Entry 8J7W (electron microscopy, 2.92 A resolution); this record covers chains A and B of the 6 polymer chains in the assembly.

Chain A (and B):
Name: Zinc transporter 7
From: Homo sapiens
Notes: chain B of this document is another copy of the same molecule, construct and numbering; everything in this record applies to it too
UniProtKB: Q8NEW0 (ZNT7_HUMAN); residue numbers follow UniProt; this construct covers 1-376
Sequence (390 residues; each row starts with the number of its first residue; numbers below 1 keep their minus sign (Met-13 is residue -13)):
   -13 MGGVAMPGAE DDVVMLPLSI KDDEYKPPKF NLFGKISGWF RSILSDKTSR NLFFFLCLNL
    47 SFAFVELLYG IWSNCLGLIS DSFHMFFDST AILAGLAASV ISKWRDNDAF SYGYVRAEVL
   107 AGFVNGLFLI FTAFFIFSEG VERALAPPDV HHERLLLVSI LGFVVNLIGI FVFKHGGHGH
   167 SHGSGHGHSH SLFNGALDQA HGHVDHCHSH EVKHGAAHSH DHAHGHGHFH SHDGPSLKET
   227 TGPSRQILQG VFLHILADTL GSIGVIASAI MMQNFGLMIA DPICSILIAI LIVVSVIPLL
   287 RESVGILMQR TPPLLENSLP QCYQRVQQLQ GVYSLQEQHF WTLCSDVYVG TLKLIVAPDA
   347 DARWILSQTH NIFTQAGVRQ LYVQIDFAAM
Unresolved in the structure: -13 to 21, 133-140, 164-228 (chain B: -13 to 21, 161-238)
Differences from the reference sequence: initiating methionine (-13); expression tag (-12 to 0)
Ion coordination: Zn2+: Asp74, His240, Asp244
Reported in the primary citation:
  - Zn2+ coordination: His240
  - conformationally variable residues (order/disorder transition, side-chain flip): His70, His240

Chain A / chain B interface:
Contacting residue pairs (94; chain A residue first):
  Cys61(A) - Leu131(B)  hydrophobic
  Ile65(A) - Leu131(B)  hydrophobic
  Phe69(A) - Ser124(B)
  Phe69(A) - Val127(B)  hydrophobic
  Phe69(A) - Glu128(B)
  Phe73(A) - Phe120(B)
  Phe73(A) - Phe121(B)  hydrophobic
  Asp94(A) - Thr297(B)  hydrogen bond (backbone-side chain)
  Ala95(A) - Arg296(B)
  Ala95(A) - Thr297(B)  hydrogen bond (backbone-backbone)
  Ala95(A) - Glu302(B)
  Phe96(A) - Met294(B)  hydrophobic
  Phe96(A) - Arg296(B)
  Ser97(A) - Gln324(B)
  Ser97(A) - His325(B)  hydrogen bond (backbone-side chain)
  Tyr98(A) - Gln295(B)
  Tyr98(A) - His325(B)
  Tyr98(A) - Trp327(B)
  Tyr100(A) - Met294(B)  hydrophobic
  Arg102(A) - Arg102(B)
  Arg102(A) - Leu293(B)  hydrogen bond (side chain-backbone)
  Arg102(A) - Met294(B)
  Arg102(A) - Gln295(B)  hydrogen bond
  Ala103(A) - Met294(B)
  Leu106(A) - Phe109(B)  hydrophobic
  Leu106(A) - Met294(B)  hydrophobic
  Phe109(A) - Leu106(B)  hydrophobic
  Phe109(A) - Phe109(B)  hydrophobic
  Phe109(A) - Val110(B)  hydrophobic
  Val110(A) - Leu113(B)  hydrophobic
  Val110(A) - Phe117(B)
  Leu113(A) - Val110(B)  hydrophobic
  Leu113(A) - Leu113(B)  hydrophobic
  Leu113(A) - Phe117(B)
  Phe114(A) - Phe117(B)
  Phe117(A) - Phe117(B)  hydrophobic
  Phe117(A) - Thr118(B)
  Phe117(A) - Phe121(B)  hydrophobic
  Leu293(A) - Arg102(B)  hydrogen bond (backbone-side chain)
  Leu293(A) - Leu293(B)
  Met294(A) - Phe96(B)  hydrophobic
  Met294(A) - Tyr100(B)  hydrophobic
  Met294(A) - Arg102(B)
  Met294(A) - Ala103(B)
  Met294(A) - Leu106(B)  hydrophobic
  Gln295(A) - Tyr98(B)
  Gln295(A) - Arg102(B)  hydrogen bond
  Gln295(A) - Gln295(B)
  Gln295(A) - Trp327(B)
  Arg296(A) - Ala95(B)
  Arg296(A) - Phe96(B)
  Thr297(A) - Asp94(B)  hydrogen bond (side chain-backbone)
  Thr297(A) - Ala95(B)  hydrogen bond (backbone-backbone)
  Thr297(A) - Ser97(B)  hydrogen bond
  Glu302(A) - Ala95(B)
  Glu323(A) - Tyr368(B)  hydrogen bond (backbone-side chain)
  Gln324(A) - Ser97(B)
  His325(A) - Ser97(B)
  His325(A) - Tyr98(B)
  His325(A) - Gln366(B)
  His325(A) - Tyr368(B)  hydrogen bond
  Trp327(A) - Tyr98(B)
  Trp327(A) - Gln295(B)
  Trp327(A) - Trp327(B)
  Thr337(A) - Thr337(B)
  Thr337(A) - Tyr368(B)
  Leu338(A) - Tyr368(B)
  Lys339(A) - Leu367(B)  hydrogen bond (side chain-backbone)
  Lys339(A) - Tyr368(B)
  Pro344(A) - Arg349(B)  hydrogen bond (backbone-side chain)
  Arg349(A) - Pro344(B)  hydrogen bond (side chain-backbone)
  Arg349(A) - Phe373(B)
  Leu352(A) - Gln370(B)
  Leu352(A) - Ile371(B)
  Leu352(A) - Asp372(B)
  His356(A) - Gln370(B)
  Gln366(A) - His325(B)
  Leu367(A) - Lys339(B)  hydrogen bond (backbone-side chain)
  Leu367(A) - Gln370(B)
  Tyr368(A) - Glu323(B)  hydrogen bond (side chain-backbone)
  Tyr368(A) - His325(B)  hydrogen bond
  Tyr368(A) - Thr337(B)
  Tyr368(A) - Leu338(B)
  Tyr368(A) - Lys339(B)
  Tyr368(A) - Gln370(B)
  Val369(A) - Gln370(B)  hydrogen bond (backbone-side chain)
  Gln370(A) - Leu352(B)
  Gln370(A) - His356(B)
  Gln370(A) - Leu367(B)
  Gln370(A) - Tyr368(B)
  Gln370(A) - Val369(B)  hydrogen bond (side chain-backbone)
  Ile371(A) - Leu352(B)
  Asp372(A) - Leu352(B)
  Phe373(A) - Arg349(B)
Other interface residues (no listed pair), chain A (48 interface residues in all): Phe121, Val290, Phe326, Leu329, Ala348
Other interface residues (no listed pair), chain B (51 interface residues in all): Gly99, Phe114, Val290, Phe326, Leu329, Ala348

Overview:
Chain A and chain B form an interface of 48 and 51 residues respectively, with 20 hydrogen bonds. Polar
contacts include Asp94(A)-Thr297(B), Ser97(A)-His325(B) and Arg102(A)-Leu293(B). The Zn2+ site is built by
Asp74(A), His240(A) and Asp244(A). The paper reports Zn2+ coordination by His240(A); conformational
variability at His70(A) and His240(A).
Both chains are Zinc transporter 7 (Homo sapiens). Entry 8J7W (Cryo-EM structure of hZnT7-Fab complex in zinc
state 2) was determined by electron microscopy (same publication as 8J7T, 8J7U, 8J7V, 8J7X, 8J7Y and 8J80).
